3AZF - chains B and I of the 10 polymer chains in the assembly; structure by X-ray diffraction, 2.70 A resolution.

# Chain B
Protein: Histone H4
From: Homo sapiens
Reference sequence: P62805 (H4_HUMAN); residues 0-102 here correspond to UniProt positions 1-103 (UniProt number = residue number + 1)
Amino-acid sequence (106 residues; each row starts with the number of its first residue; numbers below 1 keep their minus sign (Gly-3 is residue -3)):
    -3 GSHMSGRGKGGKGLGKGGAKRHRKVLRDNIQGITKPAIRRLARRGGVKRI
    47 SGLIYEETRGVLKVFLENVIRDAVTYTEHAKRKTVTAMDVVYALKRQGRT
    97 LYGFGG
Unresolved in the structure: -3 to 24
Sequence notes: expression tag (-3 to -1)
UniProt features mapped onto this chain:
  - DNA-binding region: Lys16 to Lys20
  - modified residue: Ser1 (N-acetylserine), Arg3 (Asymmetric dimethylarginine), Lys5 (N6-(2-hydroxyisobutyryl)lysine), Lys8 (N6-(2-hydroxyisobutyryl)lysine), Lys12 (N6-(2-hydroxyisobutyryl)lysine), Lys16 (N6-(2-hydroxyisobutyryl)lysine), Lys20 (N6,N6,N6-trimethyllysine), Lys31 (N6-(2-hydroxyisobutyryl)lysine), Lys44 (N6-(2-hydroxyisobutyryl)lysine), Ser47 (Phosphoserine), Tyr51 (Phosphotyrosine), Lys59 (N6-(2-hydroxyisobutyryl)lysine), Lys77 (N6-(2-hydroxyisobutyryl)lysine), Lys79 (N6-(2-hydroxyisobutyryl)lysine), Thr80 (Phosphothreonine), Tyr88 (Phosphotyrosine), Lys91 (N6-(2-hydroxyisobutyryl)lysine)
  - cross-link (Glycyl lysine isopeptide (Lys-Gly)): Lys12 (interchain with G-Cter in SUMO2), Lys20 (interchain with G-Cter in SUMO2), Lys31 (interchain with G-Cter in SUMO2), Lys59 (interchain with G-Cter in SUMO2), Lys79 (interchain with G-Cter in SUMO2), Lys91 (interchain with G-Cter in SUMO2)

# Chain I
Molecule: 146-nt DNA strand
Sequence (146 nucleotides; each row starts with the number of its first residue):
     1 ATCAATATCCACCTGCAGATTCTACCAAAAGTGTATTTGGAAACTGCTCC
    51 ATCAAAAGGCATGTTCAGCTGAATTCAGCTGAACATGCCTTTTGATGGAG
   101 CAGTTTCCAAATACACTTTTGGTAGAATCTGCAGGTGGATATTGAT
Unresolved in the structure: 146
Ion coordination: Mn2+ site 1 near DG68 (its only coordinating residue here); Mn2+ site 2 near DG78 (its only coordinating residue here); Mn2+ site 3 near DG100 (its only coordinating residue here); Mn2+ site 4 near DG121 (its only coordinating residue here); Mn2+ site 5 near DA133 (its only coordinating residue here)

# Interface between chain B and chain I
Residue-residue contacts (5; chain B residue first):
  Thr30(B) - DA61(I)  phosphate contact
  Pro32(B) - DC60(I)  phosphate contact
  Pro32(B) - DA61(I)  phosphate contact
  Arg36(B) - DC60(I)  salt bridge to the phosphate
  Arg45(B) - DC69(I)  sugar contact
Interface residues without a listed pair, chain B (5 interface residues in all): Lys77
Interface residues without a listed pair, chain I (5 interface residues in all): DG40, DT70

# Overview
Chain B and chain I each contribute 5 residues to their interface, with 1 salt bridge. Its one salt-bridged
contact is Arg36(B)-DC60(I). Curated annotation (UniProt) lists a DNA-binding region on chain B.
Chain B is Histone H4 (Homo sapiens) and chain I is a 146-nt DNA strand; the structure, Crystal Structure of
Human Nucleosome Core Particle Containing H3K79Q mutation, was determined by X-ray diffraction, deposited
together with 3AYW, 3AZE, 3AZG, 3AZH, 3AZJ, 3AZK and 3 further entries.
